3M1V - chains B and E of the 6 polymer chains in the assembly; structure by X-ray diffraction, 1.45 A resolution.

# Chain B (and E)
Protein: Methyl-coenzyme M reductase I subunit beta
From: Methanothermobacter marburgensis
Notes: EC 2.8.4.1; chain E of this document is another copy of the same molecule, construct and numbering; everything in this record applies to it too
UniProt: P11560 (MCRB_METTM); residue numbers follow UniProt; this construct covers 2-443
Chain sequence (442 residues; numbered 2 to 443; the number before each row is that of its first residue):
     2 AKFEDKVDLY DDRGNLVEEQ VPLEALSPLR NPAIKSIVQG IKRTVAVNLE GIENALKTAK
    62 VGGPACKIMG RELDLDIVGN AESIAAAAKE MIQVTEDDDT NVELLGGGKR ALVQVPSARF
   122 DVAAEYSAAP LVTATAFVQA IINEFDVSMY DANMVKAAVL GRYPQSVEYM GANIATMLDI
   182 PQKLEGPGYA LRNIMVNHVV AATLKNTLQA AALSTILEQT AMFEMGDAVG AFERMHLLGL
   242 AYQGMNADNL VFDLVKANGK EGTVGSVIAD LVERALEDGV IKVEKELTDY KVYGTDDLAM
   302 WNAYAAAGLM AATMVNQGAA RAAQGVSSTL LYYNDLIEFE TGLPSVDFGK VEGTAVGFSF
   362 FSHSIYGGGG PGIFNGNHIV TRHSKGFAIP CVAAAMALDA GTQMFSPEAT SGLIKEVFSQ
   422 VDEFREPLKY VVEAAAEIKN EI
Metal / ion sites: Mg2+ near Asp271 (its only coordinating residue here)
Ligand contacts:
  - 1-thioethanesulfonic acid (COM): Phe361, Ser365, Tyr367
  - factor 430 (F43): Ser365, Ile366, Tyr367
  - Coenzyme B (TP7): Phe361, Phe362, Tyr367, Gly368, Gly369, His379, Ile380, Val381
Curated features (UniProtKB/Swiss-Prot):
  - binding site (coenzyme M): Tyr367
  - binding site (coenzyme B): Gly369

# Interface between chain B and chain E
Pairs across the interface (95):
  Lys3(B) with Glu91(E), hydrogen bond (side chain-backbone); Met92(E); Gln94(E), hydrogen bond (side chain-backbone)
  Pro29(B) with Val123(E)
  Leu30(B) with Arg120(E)
  Arg31(B) with Val95(E); Thr96(E)
  Lys36(B) with Asp122(E), salt bridge; Val123(E)
  Val39(B) with Val123(E)
  Gln40(B) with Asp122(E), hydrogen bond (side chain-backbone)
  Lys43(B) with Ala124(E), hydrogen bond (side chain-backbone); Ala125(E), hydrogen bond (side chain-backbone)
  Met92(B) with Val230(E); Gly231(E)
  Val95(B) with Leu30(E), hydrophobic; Arg31(E)
  Thr96(B) with Arg31(E)
  Arg120(B) with Leu30(E)
  Asp122(B) with Lys36(E); Gln40(E), hydrogen bond (backbone-side chain)
  Val123(B) with Pro29(E); Lys36(E); Val39(E); Thr221(E)
  Ala124(B) with Lys43(E), hydrogen bond (backbone-side chain); Glu225(E)
  Ala125(B) with Lys43(E), hydrogen bond (backbone-side chain); Glu126(E); Tyr127(E); Ala191(E), hydrophobic; Glu225(E), hydrogen bond (backbone-side chain)
  Glu126(B) with Ala125(E); Glu126(E); Leu185(E); Pro188(E); Gly189(E), hydrogen bond (side chain-backbone); Glu225(E), hydrogen bond (backbone-side chain)
  Tyr127(B) with Ala125(E)
  Ser128(B) with Pro188(E); Gly189(E)
  Ala129(B) with Glu225(E)
  Leu132(B) with Pro188(E); Glu225(E); Met226(E)
  Val133(B) with Phe224(E); Val230(E), hydrophobic
  Thr136(B) with Gly227(E); Val230(E)
  Gln140(B) with Val230(E), hydrogen bond (side chain-backbone); Gly231(E); Ala232(E), hydrogen bond (side chain-backbone); Phe233(E)
  Tyr164(B) with Gly187(E); Pro188(E)
  Tyr170(B) with Pro188(E)
  Ile181(B) with Pro188(E), hydrophobic
  Pro182(B) with Leu185(E), hydrophobic
  Gln183(B) with Gln183(E); Leu185(E), hydrogen bond (side chain-backbone); Glu186(E); Gly187(E); Pro188(E)
  Leu185(B) with Glu126(E); Pro182(E), hydrophobic; Gln183(E), hydrogen bond (backbone-side chain)
  Gly187(B) with Tyr164(E); Gln183(E)
  Pro188(B) with Glu126(E); Ser128(E); Leu132(E); Tyr164(E); Tyr170(E); Ile181(E), hydrophobic; Gln183(E)
  Gly189(B) with Glu126(E), hydrogen bond (backbone-side chain); Ser128(E)
  Ala191(B) with Ala125(E), hydrophobic
  Thr221(B) with Val123(E)
  Phe224(B) with Val133(E)
  Glu225(B) with Ala124(E); Ala125(E), hydrogen bond (side chain-backbone); Glu126(E), hydrogen bond (side chain-backbone); Ala129(E); Leu132(E)
  Met226(B) with Leu132(E)
  Gly227(B) with Thr136(E)
  Val230(B) with Met92(E); Val133(E), hydrophobic; Thr136(E); Gln140(E), hydrogen bond (backbone-side chain)
  Gly231(B) with Met92(E); Gln140(E)
  Ala232(B) with Gln140(E), hydrogen bond (backbone-side chain)
  Phe233(B) with Gln140(E)
Interface residues without a listed pair, chain B (48 interface residues in all): Ile35, Ala119, Glu186, Tyr190, Leu192
Interface residues without a listed pair, chain E (50 interface residues in all): Ile35, Ala119, Phe121, Tyr190, Leu192

# Overview
48 residues of chain B and 50 residues of chain E are in contact, with 20 hydrogen bonds and 1 salt bridge.
Among the polar pairs are Lys36(B)-Asp122(E), Lys3(B)-Glu91(E) and Lys3(B)-Gln94(E). Ligands of chain B:
Coenzyme B, 1-thioethanesulfonic acid and factor 430.
Chain B and chain E are both Methyl-coenzyme M reductase I subunit beta (Methanothermobacter marburgensis);
the structure, Structural Insight into Methyl-Coenzyme M Reductase Chemistry using Coenzyme B Analogues, was
determined by X-ray diffraction together with 3M2R, 3M2U, 3M2V, 3M30 and 3M32 from the same study.
